PDB entry 4J5Y | X-ray diffraction, 2.10 A resolution | chains A and F of the 6 polymer chains in the assembly

[Chain A (and F)]
Molecule: Protein hfq
From: Pseudomonas aeruginosa
Notes: chain F of this document is another copy of the same molecule, construct and numbering; everything in this record applies to it too
UniProtKB: Q9HUM0 (HFQ_PSEAE); residue numbers follow UniProt; this construct covers 1-82
Sequence (82 residues; row label = number of the first residue in the row):
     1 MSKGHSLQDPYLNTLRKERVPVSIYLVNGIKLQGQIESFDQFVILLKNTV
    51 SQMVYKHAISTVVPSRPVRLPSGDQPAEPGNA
Not modelled in the structure: 1-3, 72-82 (chain F: 1-2, 72-82)

[Chain A / chain F interface]
Contacting residue pairs (43):
  G4(A) - D40(F)
  G4(A) - Q41(F)
  G4(A) - F42(F)
  H5(A) - D40(F)
  H5(A) - F42(F)
  S6(A) - D40(F)
  L7(A) - S38(F)
  L7(A) - F39(F)
  L7(A) - D40(F)  hydrogen bond (backbone-side chain)
  L7(A) - V43(F)  hydrophobic
  L7(A) - L45(F)  hydrophobic
  Q8(A) - D40(F)  hydrogen bond (backbone-side chain)
  Q8(A) - Y55(F)  hydrogen bond
  Y11(A) - L45(F)  hydrophobic
  Y11(A) - S51(F)  hydrogen bond (side chain-backbone)
  Y11(A) - Q52(F)
  Y11(A) - M53(F)  hydrophobic
  L12(A) - M53(F)  hydrophobic
  V27(A) - N28(F)
  V27(A) - A58(F)  hydrophobic
  G29(A) - N28(F)
  K56(A) - Y55(F)
  K56(A) - H57(F)  hydrogen bond (backbone-side chain)
  H57(A) - H57(F)
  I59(A) - Y55(F)  hydrophobic
  I59(A) - H57(F)  hydrogen bond (backbone-side chain)
  I59(A) - A58(F)
  S60(A) - L26(F)
  S60(A) - M53(F)
  S60(A) - V54(F)
  S60(A) - Y55(F)  hydrogen bond (backbone-backbone)
  S60(A) - A58(F)
  T61(A) - L32(F)
  T61(A) - Q52(F)
  T61(A) - M53(F)
  V62(A) - Q52(F)
  V62(A) - M53(F)  hydrogen bond (backbone-backbone)
  V63(A) - V50(F)  hydrophobic
  V63(A) - Q52(F)
  P64(A) - V50(F)
  R66(A) - V50(F)
  P67(A) - V50(F)
  L70(A) - S51(F)
Also at the interface, not in a pair above, chain A (22 interface residues in all): N28, I44
Also at the interface, not in a pair above, chain F (21 interface residues in all): V27, E37, T49

[Overview]
Chain A and chain F form an interface of 22 and 21 residues respectively; the contacts include 8 hydrogen
bonds. Polar contacts include L7(A)-D40(F), Q8(A)-D40(F) and Q8(A)-Y55(F).
Chain A and chain F are both Protein hfq (Pseudomonas aeruginosa); the structure, Crystal structure of Hfq
from Pseudomonas aeruginosa in complex with ATP, was determined by X-ray diffraction (same publication as
4J6X, 4J6Y and 3QUI).
